4J2Y - chains A and B; structure by X-ray diffraction, 2.00 A resolution.

[Chain A]
Protein: Trypsin inhibitor
Organism: Enterolobium contortisiliquum
Reference sequence: P86451 (ITRY_ENTCO); the construct has insertions or renumbered stretches relative to UniProt, so the offset changes along the chain: 1-101 = UniProt 1-101; 103-114 = UniProt 102-113; 116-176 = UniProt 114-174
Chain sequence (176 residues; numbered 1 to 176; the number before each row is that of its first residue):
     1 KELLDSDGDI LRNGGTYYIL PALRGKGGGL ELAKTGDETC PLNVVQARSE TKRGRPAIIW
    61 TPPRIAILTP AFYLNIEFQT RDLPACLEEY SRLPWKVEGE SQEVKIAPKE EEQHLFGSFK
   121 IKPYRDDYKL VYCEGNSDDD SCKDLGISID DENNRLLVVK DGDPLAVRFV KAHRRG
Not modelled in the structure: 111-113, 135-140, 175-176
Disulfides: Cys133-Cys142
Differences from the reference sequence: conflict Ser49 (Gly in P86451), Arg81 (Lys in P86451), Glu88 (Arg in P86451), Trp95 (Arg in P86451), Lys96 (Glu in P86451), Val97 (Glu in P86451), Gly99 (Gln in P86451), Glu100 (His in P86451), Ile106 (Leu105 in P86451), Glu112 (Ala111 in P86451), Gln113 (Ala112 in P86451), His114 (Ala113 in P86451), Ser118 (Unk116 in P86451), Phe119 (Glu117 in P86451), Ile121 (Leu119 in P86451), Leu130 (Ile128 in P86451), Asn136 (Gly134 in P86451), Leu156 (Arg154 in P86451); insertion (102, 115)
Swiss-Prot annotation at these positions:
  - site: Arg64, Ile65 (Reactive bond for trypsin)
Reported in the primary citation:
  - conformationally variable residues (loop rearrangement, order/disorder transition, side-chain flip): Arg64, Ala107 to Gly117
  - contacts within the chain: Leu3-Leu11 (hydrophobic contact), Pro62-Arg64 (water-mediated contact)

[Chain B]
Protein: Cationic trypsin
Organism: Bos taurus
Notes: EC 3.4.21.4
Reference sequence: P00760 (TRY1_BOVIN); the construct lacks a stretch of the UniProt sequence and is renumbered around it, so the offset changes along the chain: 16-34 = UniProt 24-42; 37-67 = UniProt 43-73; 69-125 = UniProt 74-130; 127-130 = UniProt 131-134; 5 more segments
Chain sequence (223 residues; each row starts with the number of its first residue; note: 10 numbers in that range are skipped by the numbering (no residue carries them; nothing is unmodelled there)):
    16 IVGGYTCGAN TVPYQVSLN
    37 SGYHFCGGSL INSQWVVSAA HCYKSGIQVR L
    69 GEDNINVVEG NEQFISASKS IVHPSYNSNT LNNDIMLIKL KSAASLNSRV ASISLPT
   127 SCAS
   132 AGTQCLISGW GNTKSSGTSY PDVLKCLKAP ILSDSSCKSA YPGQITSNMF CA
  184A G
   184 YLEG
  188A G
   188 KDSCQGDSGG PVVCSGK
   209 LQGIVSWGS
   219 GC
  221A A
   221 QKNKPGVYTK VCNYVSWIKQ TIASN
Disulfides: Cys22-Cys157, Cys42-Cys58, Cys128-Cys232, Cys136-Cys201, Cys168-Cys182, Cys191-Cys220
Swiss-Prot annotation at these positions:
  - active site (Charge relay system): His57, Asp102, Ser195
  - binding site (Ca(2+)): Glu70, Asn72, Val75, Glu80
  - binding site (substrate): Asp189, Ser190, Gln192, Gly193, Ser195
Reported in the primary citation:
  - catalytic residues: Ser195 (citing earlier work)

[Interface between chain A and chain B]
Pairs across the interface - 48 pairs, chain A then chain B:
  Ile10(A) - Tyr39(B)
  Arg12(A) - Tyr151(B)
  Asn13(A) - Gln192(B)
  Gly14(A) - Thr149(B)
  Gly15(A) - Thr149(B)
  Thr16(A) - Gly148(B)
  Ile58(A) - Ser147(B)
  Trp60(A) - Gly219(B)
  Pro62(A) - Trp215(B)
  Pro62(A) - Gly216(B)  hydrogen bond (backbone-backbone)
  Pro63(A) - His57(B)
  Pro63(A) - Ser195(B)
  Pro63(A) - Ser214(B)
  Pro63(A) - Trp215(B)  hydrophobic
  Arg64(A) - His57(B)
  Arg64(A) - Asp189(B)  salt bridge
  Arg64(A) - Ser190(B)  hydrogen bond
  Arg64(A) - Cys191(B)
  Arg64(A) - Gln192(B)
  Arg64(A) - Gly193(B)  hydrogen bond (backbone-backbone)
  Arg64(A) - Asp194(B)  hydrogen bond (backbone-backbone)
  Arg64(A) - Ser195(B)  hydrogen bond (backbone-side chain)
  Arg64(A) - Ser214(B)  hydrogen bond (backbone-backbone)
  Arg64(A) - Trp215(B)
  Arg64(A) - Gly216(B)
  Arg64(A) - Gly219(B)  hydrogen bond (side chain-backbone)
  Arg64(A) - Cys220(B)
  Arg64(A) - Gly226(B)
  Ile65(A) - Phe41(B)
  Ile65(A) - Cys42(B)  hydrophobic
  Ile65(A) - His57(B)
  Ile65(A) - Gln192(B)
  Ile65(A) - Gly193(B)
  Ile65(A) - Ser195(B)  hydrogen bond (backbone-side chain)
  Ala66(A) - His40(B)
  Ala66(A) - Phe41(B)  hydrogen bond (backbone-backbone)
  Ala66(A) - Gly193(B)
  Ile67(A) - Tyr39(B)
  Arg92(A) - Ser217(B)
  Arg92(A) - Gln221(B)  hydrogen bond
  His114(A) - Gln175(B)
  Leu115(A) - Asn97(B)
  Leu115(A) - Thr98(B)
  Leu115(A) - Gln175(B)
  Leu115(A) - Trp215(B)  hydrophobic
  Phe116(A) - Ser96(B)
  Phe116(A) - Asn97(B)
  Phe116(A) - Leu99(B)  hydrophobic
Other interface residues (no listed pair), chain A (21 interface residues in all): Glu2, Phe72, His173
Other interface residues (no listed pair), chain B (32 interface residues in all): Lys60, Lys145, Val213
The authors on this interface:
  - pairs named by the authors: Arg12(A)-His40(B) (water-mediated contact), Asn13(A)-Tyr151(B) (water-mediated contact), Gly14(A)-Gly148(B) (water-mediated contact), Thr61(A)-Gln192(B), Pro62(A)-Gly219(B), Pro62(A)-Gly216(B), Arg64(A)-Asp189(B), Arg64(A)-Gly219(B) (hydrogen bond), Arg64(A)-Gly193(B) (backbone contact), Arg64(A)-Ser195(B) (backbone contact), Arg64(A)-Ser214(B) (backbone contact), Arg64(A)-Ser190(B) (hydrogen bond), Arg64(A)-Gly216(B) (water-mediated contact), Ala66(A)-Phe41(B), Ala66(A)-Tyr151(B), Arg92(A)-Gln221(B) (hydrogen bond), Leu115(A)-Trp215(B) (hydrophobic contact)
  - interface residues, chain A: Ile10(A), Gly15(A), Thr16(A), Ile58(A), Trp60(A), Pro63(A), Ile65(A), Ile67(A), Leu115(A), Phe116(A)
  - interface residues, chain B: Asn97(B), Trp215(B)

[Summary]
21 residues of chain A face 32 of chain B across their interface; the contacts include 10 hydrogen bonds and 1
salt bridge. Among the polar pairs are Arg64(A)-Asp189(B), Arg64(A)-Ser190(B) and Arg64(A)-Ser195(B). The
authors report water-mediated contacts between Arg12(A) and His40(B), Asn13(A) and Tyr151(B) and Gly14(A) and
Gly148(B) among others; contacts between Thr61(A) and Gln192(B), Pro62(A) and Gly219(B) and Pro62(A) and
Gly216(B) among others; hydrogen bonds between Arg64(A) and Gly219(B), Arg64(A) and Ser190(B) and Arg92(A) and
Gln221(B). The paper reports the catalytic residue Ser195(B); interface residues Ile10(A), Gly15(A) and
Asn97(B) among others.
Chain A is Trypsin inhibitor (Enterolobium contortisiliquum) and chain B is Cationic trypsin (Bos taurus); the
structure, Crystal structure of a plant trypsin inhibitor EcTI in complex with bovine trypsin, was determined
by X-ray diffraction, deposited together with 4J2K.
